1JK4 - chains A and B; structure by X-ray diffraction, 2.30 A resolution.

# Chain A
Name: Neurophysin 2
Source organism: Bos taurus
UniProt: P01180 (NEU2_BOVIN); residues 7-95 here correspond to UniProt positions 38-126 (UniProt number = residue number + 31)
Amino-acid sequence (89 residues; numbered 7 to 95; the number before each row is that of its first residue):
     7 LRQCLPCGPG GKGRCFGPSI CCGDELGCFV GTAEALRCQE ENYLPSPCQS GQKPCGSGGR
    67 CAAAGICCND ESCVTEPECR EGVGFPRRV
Unresolved in the structure: 86-95
Disulfides: Cys10-Cys54, Cys13-Cys27, Cys21-Cys44, Cys28-Cys34, Cys61-Cys73, Cys67-Cys85, Cys74-Cys79
Metal / ion sites: Cd2+ site 1: Leu7, Glu46; Cd2+ site 2: Asp30, Glu31, Glu77; Cd2+ site 3: Glu31, Asp76
What the authors report for this chain:
  - conformationally variable residues (loop rearrangement, side-chain flip): Leu7 to Cys10, Gly23, Pro24, Glu47, Asn48, Leu50 to Gln58
  - contacts within the chain: Arg8-Glu47, Arg8-Ser52, Phe22-Asp76, Gly23-Ser25, Gly23-Ile26, Phe35-Glu40, Leu11-Glu47
  - self-association interface (contacts with another copy of this molecule); pairs are residue here / residue on that copy: Val36-Val36, Glu77-Thr81 (hydrogen bond)

# Chain B
Name: Lys Vasopressin
Amino-acid sequence (9 residues; numbered 1 to 9; the number before each row is that of its first residue):
     1 CYFQNCPKG
Unresolved in the structure: 7-9
Disulfides: Cys1-Cys6
What the authors report for this chain:
  - conformationally variable residues: Gln4

# How chain A and chain B interact
Residue-residue contacts (17; chain A residue first):
  Cys10(A) - Tyr2(B)  hydrophobic
  Cys21(A) - Tyr2(B)
  Phe22(A) - Tyr2(B)
  Gly23(A) - Tyr2(B)  hydrogen bond (backbone-side chain)
  Pro24(A) - Tyr2(B)
  Cys44(A) - Tyr2(B)  hydrogen bond (backbone-side chain)
  Glu47(A) - Cys1(B)  hydrogen bond (backbone-backbone)
  Glu47(A) - Tyr2(B)
  Asn48(A) - Tyr2(B)
  Leu50(A) - Cys1(B)  hydrogen bond (backbone-backbone)
  Pro51(A) - Cys1(B)  hydrogen bond (backbone-side chain)
  Ser52(A) - Cys1(B)  hydrogen bond (backbone-backbone)
  Pro53(A) - Cys1(B)
  Pro53(A) - Cys6(B)  hydrophobic
  Cys54(A) - Cys1(B)  hydrogen bond (backbone-backbone)
  Cys54(A) - Phe3(B)  hydrogen bond (backbone-backbone)
  Asp76(A) - Gln4(B)
Other interface residues (no listed pair), chain A (15 interface residues in all): Arg8
Other interface residues (no listed pair), chain B (6 interface residues in all): Asn5
From the paper, about this interface:
  - residue pairs: Cys10(A)-Tyr2(B), Phe22(A)-Tyr2(B), Gly23(A)-Tyr2(B) (hydrogen bond), Pro24(A)-Tyr2(B), Cys44(A)-Tyr2(B) (hydrogen bond), Glu47(A)-Cys1(B), Glu47(A)-Tyr2(B), Asn48(A)-Tyr2(B), Leu50(A)-Cys1(B) (backbone contact), Ser52(A)-Cys1(B) (backbone contact), Cys54(A)-Cys1(B) (backbone contact), Cys54(A)-Phe3(B), Cys54(A)-Tyr2(B), Asp76(A)-Tyr2(B) (hydrophobic contact), Asn5(B)-Asp76(A)

# Summary
15 residues of chain A face 6 of chain B across their interface; the contacts include 8 hydrogen bonds. Polar
contacts include Gly23(A)-Tyr2(B), Cys44(A)-Tyr2(B) and Pro51(A)-Cys1(B). The authors report contacts between
Cys10(A) and Tyr2(B), Phe22(A) and Tyr2(B) and Pro24(A) and Tyr2(B) among others; hydrogen bonds between
Gly23(A) and Tyr2(B) and Cys44(A) and Tyr2(B); backbone contacts between Leu50(A) and Cys1(B), Ser52(A) and
Cys1(B) and Cys54(A) and Cys1(B). From the paper: conformational variability at Leu7(A), Gly23(A) and Gln4(B)
among others; a self-association interface involving Val36(A), Glu77(A) and Thr81(A).
Here chain A is Neurophysin 2 (Bos taurus) and chain B is Lys Vasopressin. Entry 1JK4 (Des 1-6 bovine
neurophysin II complex with vasopressin) was determined by X-ray diffraction (same publication as 1JK6).
